PDB entry 4OSR | X-ray diffraction, 1.94 A resolution | chains A and J of the 3 polymer chains in the assembly

Chain A:
Molecule: Hax3
From: Xanthomonas campestris pv. armoraciae
UniProt: Q3ZD72 (Q3ZD72_XANCA); numbering as in UniProt (aligned over 231-720)
Chain sequence (499 residues; each row starts with the number of its first residue):
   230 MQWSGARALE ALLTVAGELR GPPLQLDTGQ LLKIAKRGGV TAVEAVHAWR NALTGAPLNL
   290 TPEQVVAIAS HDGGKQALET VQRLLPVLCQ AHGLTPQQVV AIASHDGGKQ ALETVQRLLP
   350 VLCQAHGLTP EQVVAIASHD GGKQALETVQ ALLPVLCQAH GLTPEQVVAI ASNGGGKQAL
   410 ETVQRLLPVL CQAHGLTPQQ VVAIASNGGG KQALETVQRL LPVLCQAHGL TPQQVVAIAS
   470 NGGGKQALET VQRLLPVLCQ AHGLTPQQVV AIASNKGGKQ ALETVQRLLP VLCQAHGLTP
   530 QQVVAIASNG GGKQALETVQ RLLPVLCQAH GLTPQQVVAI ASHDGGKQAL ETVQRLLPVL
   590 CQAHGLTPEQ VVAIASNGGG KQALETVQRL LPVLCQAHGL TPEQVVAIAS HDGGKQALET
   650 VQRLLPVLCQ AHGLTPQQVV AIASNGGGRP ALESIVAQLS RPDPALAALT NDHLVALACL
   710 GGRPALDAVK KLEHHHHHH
Disordered / not traced: 230, 724-728
Differences from the reference sequence: expression tag (230, 721-728); engineered mutation His300 (Asn in Q3ZD72), Asp301 (Ile in Q3ZD72), His368 (Asn in Q3ZD72), Asp369 (Ile in Q3ZD72), Asn402 (His in Q3ZD72), Gly403 (Asp in Q3ZD72), Asn436 (His in Q3ZD72), Gly437 (Asp in Q3ZD72), Asn470 (His in Q3ZD72), Gly471 (Asp in Q3ZD72), Lys505 (Ser in Q3ZD72), Gly539 (Ser in Q3ZD72), His572 (Asn in Q3ZD72), Asp573 (Ser in Q3ZD72), Asn606 (His in Q3ZD72), Gly607 (Asp in Q3ZD72), His640 (Asn in Q3ZD72), Asp641 (Ile in Q3ZD72)

Chain J:
Molecule: 17-nt DNA strand
Sequence (17 nucleotides; row label = number of the first residue in the row; numbers below 1 keep their minus sign (DA-14 is residue -14)):
   -14 AGAGAGATAA AGGGACA

How chain A and chain J interact:
Residue-residue contacts (7; chain A residue first):
  Lys262(A) with DA-5(J), salt bridge to the phosphate
  Lys265(A) with DA-4(J), salt bridge to the phosphate
  Arg266(A) with DA-4(J), hydrogen bond to the base; DG-3(J), hydrogen bond to the base
  Asp369(A) with DA-4(J), base contact
  Lys505(A) with DA-8(J), base contact; DT-7(J), base contact
Other interface residues (no listed pair), chain A (8 interface residues in all): Asp301, Asp335, Ser469
Other interface residues (no listed pair), chain J (8 interface residues in all): DA-10, DA-6, DG-2

In short:
Chain A and chain J each contribute 8 residues to their interface, with 2 hydrogen bonds and 2 salt bridges.
Among the polar pairs are Arg266(A)-DA-4(J), Arg266(A)-DG-3(J) and Lys262(A)-DA-5(J).
Chain A is Hax3 (Xanthomonas campestris pv. armoraciae) and chain J is a 17-nt DNA strand; the structure,
Crystal structure of the S505K mutant of TAL effector dHax3, was determined by X-ray diffraction (same
publication as 4OSH, 4OSI, 4OSJ, 4OSK, 4OSL, 4OSM and 9 further entries).
